PDB entry 2LYM | X-ray diffraction, 2.00 A resolution | chain A

# Chain A
Molecule: Hen egg white lysozyme
From: Gallus gallus
Notes: EC 3.2.1.17
UniProt: P00698 (LYSC_CHICK); residues 1-129 here correspond to UniProt positions 19-147 (UniProt number = residue number + 18)
Chain sequence (129 residues; numbered 1 to 129; the number before each row is that of its first residue):
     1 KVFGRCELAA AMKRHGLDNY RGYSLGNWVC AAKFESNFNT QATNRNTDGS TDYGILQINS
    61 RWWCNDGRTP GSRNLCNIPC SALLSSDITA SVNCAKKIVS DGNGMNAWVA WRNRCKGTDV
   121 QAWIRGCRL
Disulfide bonds: Cys6-Cys127, Cys30-Cys115, Cys64-Cys80, Cys76-Cys94
Swiss-Prot annotation at these positions:
  - active site: Glu35, Asp52
  - binding site (substrate): Asp101

# Summary
Curated annotation (UniProt) lists active-site residues Glu35 and Asp52 and substrate-binding residue Asp101.
Chain A is Hen egg white lysozyme (Gallus gallus); the structure, Crystal structure of hen egg-white lysozyme
at a hydrostatic pressure of 1000 atmospheres, was determined by X-ray diffraction together with 3LYM from the
same study.
